Entry 3BUE (X-ray diffraction, 2.15 A resolution); this record covers chains D and E of the 6 polymer chains in the assembly.

# Chain D (and E)
Molecule: Arginine repressor ArgR
Organism: Mycobacterium tuberculosis
Notes: fragment: C-terminal domain: Residues 92-170; chain E of this document is another copy of the same molecule, construct and numbering; everything in this record applies to it too
UniProtKB: P0A4Y8 (ARGR_MYCTU); residues 92-170 here = UniProt positions 92-170
Chain sequence (79 residues; row label = number of the first residue in the row):
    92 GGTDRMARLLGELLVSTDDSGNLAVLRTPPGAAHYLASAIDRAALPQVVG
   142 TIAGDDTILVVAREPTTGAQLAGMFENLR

# How chain D and chain E interact
Pairs across the interface - 20 pairs, chain D then chain E:
  D109(D) with V140(E); R154(E), salt bridge
  D110(D) with V140(E)
  S111(D) with N113(E), hydrogen bond (backbone-side chain); V140(E); V152(E); A153(E), hydrogen bond (side chain-backbone); E155(E)
  G112(D) with N113(E); E155(E), hydrogen bond (backbone-side chain)
  L114(D) with L114(E), hydrophobic
  V116(D) with V140(E), hydrophobic
  R118(D) with D132(E), salt bridge
  I143(D) with I143(E)
  G145(D) with I143(E)
  D147(D) with R133(E), salt bridge
  T148(D) with T142(E), hydrogen bond (side chain-backbone); I143(E)
  L150(D) with I143(E), hydrophobic; L150(E), hydrophobic
Interface residues without a listed pair, chain D (14 interface residues in all): N113, A144
Interface residues without a listed pair, chain E (13 interface residues in all): G141

# Summary
The interface between chain D and chain E involves 14 residues on one side and 13 on the other; the contacts
include 4 hydrogen bonds and 3 salt bridges. Among the polar pairs are D109(D)-R154(E), R118(D)-D132(E) and
D147(D)-R133(E).
Chain D and chain E are both Arginine repressor ArgR (Mycobacterium tuberculosis); the structure, Crystal
structure of the C-terminal domain hexamer of ArgR from Mycobacterium tuberculosis, was determined by X-ray
diffraction (same publication as 3CAG and 2ZFZ).
